PDB entry 7X3T | electron microscopy, 5.40 A resolution (low resolution: residue-level contacts below are approximate; hydrogen-bond / salt-bridge calls are withheld) | chains I and V of the 20 polymer chains in the assembly

# Chain I
Molecule: 354-nt DNA strand
Sequence (354 nucleotides; row label = number of the first residue in the row; numbers below 1 keep their minus sign (DC-9 is residue -9)):
    -9 CCGCGGTACCCTGGAGAATCCCGGTGCCGAGGCCGCTCAATTGGTCGTAG
    41 ACAGCTCTAGCACCGCTTAAACGCACGTACGCGCTGTCCCCCGCGTTTTA
    91 ACCGCCAAGGGGATTACTCCCTAGTCTCCAGGCACGTGTCAGATATATAC
   141 ATCCTGAAGCTTGTCGAGAAGCTCGACCTGGAGAATCCCGGTGCCGAGGC
   191 CGCTCAATTGGTCGTAGACAGCTCTAGCACCGCTTAAACGCACGTACGCG
   241 CTGTCCCCCGCGTTTTAACCGCCAAGGGGATTACTCCCTAGTCTCCAGGC
   291 ACGTGTCAGATATATACATCCTGAGCGTAATCATGGTCATAGCTGTTTCC
   341 TGTG
Disordered / not traced: -9 to 1, 341-344

# Chain V
Protein: ISWI chromatin-remodeling complex ATPase ISW1
Organism: Saccharomyces cerevisiae S288C
Notes: EC 3.6.4.-
UniProtKB: P38144 (ISW1_YEAST); numbering as in UniProt (aligned over 69-1129)
Amino-acid sequence (1062 residues; row label = number of the first residue in the row):
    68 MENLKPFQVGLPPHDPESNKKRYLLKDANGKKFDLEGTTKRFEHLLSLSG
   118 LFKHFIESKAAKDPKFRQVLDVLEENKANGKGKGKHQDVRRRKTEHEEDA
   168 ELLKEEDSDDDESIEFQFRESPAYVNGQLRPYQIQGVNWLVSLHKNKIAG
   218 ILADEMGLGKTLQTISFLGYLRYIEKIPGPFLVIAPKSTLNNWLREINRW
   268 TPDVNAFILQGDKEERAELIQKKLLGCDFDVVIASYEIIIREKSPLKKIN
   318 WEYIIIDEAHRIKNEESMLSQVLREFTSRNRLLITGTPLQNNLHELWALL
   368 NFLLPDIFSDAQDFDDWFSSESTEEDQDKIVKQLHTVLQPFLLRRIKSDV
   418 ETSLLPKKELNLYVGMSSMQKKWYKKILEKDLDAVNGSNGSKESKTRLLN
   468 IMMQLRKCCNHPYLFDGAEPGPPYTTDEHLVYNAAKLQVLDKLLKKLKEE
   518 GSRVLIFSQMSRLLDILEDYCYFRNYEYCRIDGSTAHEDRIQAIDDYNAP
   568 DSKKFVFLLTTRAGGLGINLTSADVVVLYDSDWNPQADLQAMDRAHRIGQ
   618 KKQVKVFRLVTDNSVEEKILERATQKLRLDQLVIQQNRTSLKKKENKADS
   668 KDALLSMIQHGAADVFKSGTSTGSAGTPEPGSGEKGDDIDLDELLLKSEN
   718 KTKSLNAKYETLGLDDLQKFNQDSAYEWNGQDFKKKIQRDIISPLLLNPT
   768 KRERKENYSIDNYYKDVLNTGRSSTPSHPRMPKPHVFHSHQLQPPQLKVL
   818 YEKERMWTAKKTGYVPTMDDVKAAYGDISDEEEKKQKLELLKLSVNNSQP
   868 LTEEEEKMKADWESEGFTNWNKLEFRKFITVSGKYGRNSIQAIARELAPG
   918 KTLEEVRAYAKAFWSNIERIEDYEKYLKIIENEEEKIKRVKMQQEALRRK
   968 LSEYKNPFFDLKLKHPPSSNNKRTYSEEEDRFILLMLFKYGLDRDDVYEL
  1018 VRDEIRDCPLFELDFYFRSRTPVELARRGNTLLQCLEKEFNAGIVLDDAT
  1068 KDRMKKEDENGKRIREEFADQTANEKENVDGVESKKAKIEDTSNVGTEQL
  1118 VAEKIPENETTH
Disordered / not traced: 68-100, 128-129, 144-183, 449-459, 658-764, 772-794, 1076-1129
Differences from the reference sequence: initiating methionine (68)
Small-molecule neighbours:
  - ADP (adenosine-5'-diphosphate): Gln195, Leu196, Arg197, Gln200, Met223, Gly224, Leu225, Gly226, Lys227, Thr228, Leu229, Asn259, Glu263, Arg266, Trp267, Gly584, Asn586, Arg614, Ile615
  - beryllium trifluoride (BEF): Met223, Gly224, Lys227, Asp324, Glu325, Gly584, Ile585, Gln607, Arg614
Swiss-Prot annotation at these positions:
  - motif: Asp324 to His327 (DEAH box)
  - binding site (ATP): Asp221 to Thr228
  - modified residue: Thr694 (Phosphothreonine), Ser846 (Phosphoserine)
  - mutagenesis: Lys227 (K227A: Abolishes ATPase activity)
What the authors report for this chain:
  - mutagenesis - R769E, R771E: decreased catalytic activity on 100N100 mononucleosomes

# How chain I and chain V interact
Contacting residue pairs - 19 pairs, chain I then chain V:
  DC184(I) - Lys310(V)
  DC184(I) - Lys314(V)
  DG261(I) - Met335(V)
  DC262(I) - Arg328(V)
  DC262(I) - Glu333(V)
  DC262(I) - Ser334(V)
  DC262(I) - Met335(V)
  DC262(I) - Leu336(V)
  DC263(I) - Arg328(V)
  DC263(I) - Asn331(V)
  DA264(I) - Asn601(V)
  DA264(I) - Lys643(V)
  DA265(I) - Met469(V)
  DA265(I) - Trp600(V)
  DA265(I) - Lys643(V)
  DG266(I) - Met469(V)
  DG325(I) - Arg1044(V)
  DG326(I) - Asn987(V)
  DT327(I) - Asn987(V)
Also at the interface, not in a pair above, chain I (12 interface residues in all): DG267, DT324
Also at the interface, not in a pair above, chain V (18 interface residues in all): His327, Glu342, Gln357, Ile468

# Summary
12 residues of chain I and 18 residues of chain V are in contact. Ligands of chain V: ADP and beryllium
trifluoride. UniProt lists 8 ATP-binding residues and one mutagenesis site on chain V. From the paper: R769E
and R771E of chain V reduce catalytic activity on 100N100 mononucleosomes.
Chain I is a 354-nt DNA strand and chain V is ISWI chromatin-remodeling complex ATPase ISW1 (Saccharomyces
cerevisiae S288C); the structure, Cryo-EM structure of ISW1a-dinucleosome, was determined by electron
microscopy (same publication as 7X3V, 7X3W and 7X3X).
